Entry 9DWH (electron microscopy, 3.30 A resolution); this record covers chains I and L of the 12 polymer chains in the assembly.

[Chain I]
Molecule: 601 I strand (damaged strand 1)
Sequence (117 nucleotides; numbered 1 to 117; the number before each row is that of its first residue):
     1 ATCGAGAATC CCGGTGCCGA GGCCGCTCAA TTGGTCGTAG ACAGCTCTAG CACCGCTTAA
    61 ACGCACGTAC GCGCTGTCCC CCGCGTTTTA ACCGCCAAGG GGATTACTCC CTAGTCT

[Chain L]
Name: DNA polymerase beta
Organism: Homo sapiens
Notes: EC 2.7.7.7, 4.2.99.-
Reference sequence: P06746 (DPOLB_HUMAN); residues 1-335 here = UniProt positions 1-335
Chain sequence (335 residues; each row starts with the number of its first residue):
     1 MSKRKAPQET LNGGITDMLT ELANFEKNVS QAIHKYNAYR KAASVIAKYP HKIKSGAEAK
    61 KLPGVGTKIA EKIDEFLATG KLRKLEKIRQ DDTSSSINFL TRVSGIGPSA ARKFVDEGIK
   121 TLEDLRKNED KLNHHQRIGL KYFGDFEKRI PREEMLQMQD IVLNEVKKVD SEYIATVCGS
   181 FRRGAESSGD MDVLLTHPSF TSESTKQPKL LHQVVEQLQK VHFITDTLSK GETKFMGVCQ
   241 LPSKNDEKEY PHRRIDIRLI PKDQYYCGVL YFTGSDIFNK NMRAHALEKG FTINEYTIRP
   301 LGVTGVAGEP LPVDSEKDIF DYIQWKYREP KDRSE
Not modelled in the structure: 1-10, 205-206
Curated features (UniProtKB/Swiss-Prot):
  - region: Arg183 to Asp192 (DNA-binding)
  - active site: Lys72 (Nucleophile)
  - binding site (K(+)): Lys60, Leu62, Val65, Thr101, Val103, Ile106
  - binding site (Na(+)): Lys60, Leu62, Val65, Thr101, Val103, Ile106
  - binding site (dATP): Arg149, Ser180, Arg183, Gly189, Asp190
  - binding site (dCTP): Arg149, Ser180, Arg183, Gly189, Asp190
  - binding site (dGTP): Arg149, Ser180, Arg183, Gly189, Asp190, Asp192
  - binding site (dTTP): Arg149, Ser180, Arg183, Gly189, Asp190
  - binding site (Mg(2+)): Asp190, Asp192, Asp256
  - modified residue: Lys72 (N6-acetyllysine), Arg83 (Omega-N-methylarginine), Arg152 (Omega-N-methylarginine)
  - cross-link (Glycyl lysine isopeptide (Lys-Gly)): Lys41 (interchain with G-Cter in ubiquitin), Lys61 (interchain with G-Cter in ubiquitin), Lys81 (interchain with G-Cter in ubiquitin)
  - natural variant: Leu22 (L22P: Found in a gastric cancer sample; uncertain significance), Tyr39 (Y39C: Found in a gastric cancer sample; uncertain significance), Gly118 (G118V: Decreased DNA-directed DNA polymerase activity), Arg137 (R137Q: Decreased function in base-excision repair), Arg149 (R149I: Decreased DNA-directed DNA polymerase activity), Asp160 (D160N: Found in a gastric cancer sample; uncertain significance), Cys239 (C239R: Found in a gastric cancer sample; uncertain significance), Lys289 (K289M: Found in a colon cancer sample; uncertain significance), Asn294 (N294D: Found in a gastric cancer sample; uncertain significance), Glu295 (E295K: Found in a gastric cancer sample; uncertain significance)
  - mutagenesis: Phe25 (F25W: No effect on 5'-dRP lyase activity. Decreased ssDNA binding), His34 (H34G: Decreased 5'-dRP lyase activity. Decreased ssDNA binding), Lys35 (K35A: Decreased 5'-dRP lyase activity. Decreased ssDNA binding. Loss of 5'-dRP lyase activity; when associated with A-68 and A-72. Decreased ssDNA binding; when associated with A-68 and A-72 ...), Tyr39 (Y39F: No effect on 5'-dRP lyase activity; Y39Q: Abolishes DNA polymerase and 5'-dRP lyase activity), Lys41 (K41R: Abolishes ubiquitination; when associated with R-61 and R-81), Lys60 (K60A: Decreased 5'-dRP lyase activity. Decreased ssDNA binding), Lys61 (K61R: Abolishes ubiquitination; when associated with R-41 and R-81), Lys68 (K68A: No effect on 5'-dRP lyase activity. Decreased ssDNA binding. Loss of 5'-dRP lyase activity; when associated with A-35 and A-72. Decreased ssDNA binding; when associated with A-35 and A-72 ...), Glu71 (E71Q: No effect on 5'-dRP lyase activity. No effect on structure shown by circular dichroism. No effect on ssDNA binding), Lys72 (K72A: Severely reduced 5'-dRP lyase activity. Does not affect ssDNA binding. Loss of 5'-dRP lyase activity; when associated with A-35 and A-68. Decreased ssDNA binding ...), Glu75 (E75A: Slightly decreased 5'-dRP lyase activity. Decreased ssDNA binding. No effect on structure shown by circular dichroism), Lys81 (K81R: Abolishes ubiquitination; when associated with R-41 and R-61), 5 further mutagenesis entries in UniProt

[Interface between chain I and chain L]
Contacting residue pairs (8):
  DG114(I) - Ser109(L)  phosphate contact
  DT115(I) - Gly107(L)  phosphate contact
  DT115(I) - Ser109(L)  phosphate contact
  DT115(I) - Ala110(L)  phosphate contact
  DC116(I) - Gly105(L)  hydrogen bond to the phosphate
  DC116(I) - Ile106(L)  phosphate contact
  DT117(I) - Arg254(L)  salt bridge to the phosphate
  DT117(I) - Asp256(L)  phosphate contact
Other interface residues (no listed pair), chain L (10 interface residues in all): Ser104, Pro108, Asp190

[Overview]
4 residues of chain I and 10 residues of chain L are in contact; the contacts include 1 hydrogen bond and 1
salt bridge. Polar contacts include DC116(I)-Gly105(L) and DT117(I)-Arg254(L).
Here chain I is 601 I strand (damaged strand 1) and chain L is DNA polymerase beta (Homo sapiens). Entry 9DWH
(DNA Polymerase Beta bound to a nucleosome containing a 1-nt gap at SHL-4.5 (State 2, composite)) was
determined by electron microscopy.
